Entry 7DYN (X-ray diffraction, 2.00 A resolution); this record covers chains A and C of the 3 polymer chains in the assembly.

[Chain A]
Molecule: MHC class I antigen
Source organism: Homo sapiens
UniProtKB: A3F718 (A3F718_HUMAN); residues 1-276 here correspond to UniProt positions 11-286 (UniProt number = residue number + 10)
Amino-acid sequence (276 residues; row label = number of the first residue in the row):
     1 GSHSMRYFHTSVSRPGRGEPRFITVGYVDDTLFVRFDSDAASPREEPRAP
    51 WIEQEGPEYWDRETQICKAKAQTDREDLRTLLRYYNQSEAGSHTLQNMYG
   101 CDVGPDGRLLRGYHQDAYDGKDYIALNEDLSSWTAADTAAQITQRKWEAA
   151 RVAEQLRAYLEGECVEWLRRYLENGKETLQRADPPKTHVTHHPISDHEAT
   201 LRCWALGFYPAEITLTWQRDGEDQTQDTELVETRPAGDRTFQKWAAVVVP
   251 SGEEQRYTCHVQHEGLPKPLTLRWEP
Disulfide bonds: Cys101-Cys164, Cys203-Cys259
From the paper describing this entry:
  - conformationally variable residues (side-chain flip): Arg62, Glu163

[Chain C]
Molecule: Arg-arg-phe-sep-arg-sep-pro-ile-arg-arg
Amino-acid sequence (10 residues; numbered 1 to 10; the number before each row is that of its first residue):
     1 RRFSRSPIRR
Modified residues: Ser4 (phosphoserine; SEP); Ser6 (phosphoserine; SEP)

[How chain A and chain C interact]
Pairs across the interface (40; chain A residue first):
  Met5(A) - Arg1(C)
  Tyr7(A) - Arg1(C)  hydrogen bond (side chain-backbone)
  Tyr7(A) - Arg2(C)
  His9(A) - Arg2(C)  hydrogen bond
  Thr24(A) - Arg2(C)  hydrogen bond
  Glu45(A) - Arg2(C)  salt bridge
  Tyr59(A) - Arg1(C)
  Arg62(A) - Arg1(C)
  Arg62(A) - Ser4(C)
  Glu63(A) - Arg1(C)
  Glu63(A) - Arg2(C)  hydrogen bond (side chain-backbone)
  Ile66(A) - Arg2(C)
  Ile66(A) - Phe3(C)
  Ile66(A) - Ser4(C)
  Cys67(A) - Arg2(C)  hydrogen bond
  Thr73(A) - Pro7(C)
  Asp74(A) - Arg10(C)  salt bridge
  Glu76(A) - Arg9(C)  salt bridge
  Asp77(A) - Arg9(C)
  Asp77(A) - Arg10(C)  salt bridge
  Thr80(A) - Arg10(C)
  Tyr84(A) - Arg10(C)  hydrogen bond (side chain-backbone)
  Leu95(A) - Arg10(C)
  Tyr99(A) - Arg2(C)
  Tyr99(A) - Phe3(C)  hydrogen bond (side chain-backbone)
  Asp116(A) - Arg10(C)  salt bridge
  Thr143(A) - Arg10(C)  hydrogen bond (side chain-backbone)
  Lys146(A) - Arg10(C)  hydrogen bond (side chain-backbone)
  Trp147(A) - Ile8(C)
  Trp147(A) - Arg9(C)  hydrogen bond (side chain-backbone)
  Trp147(A) - Arg10(C)
  Val152(A) - Ile8(C)  hydrophobic
  Gln155(A) - Phe3(C)
  Gln155(A) - Arg5(C)
  Leu156(A) - Phe3(C)  hydrophobic
  Tyr159(A) - Arg1(C)  hydrogen bond (side chain-backbone)
  Tyr159(A) - Arg2(C)
  Tyr159(A) - Phe3(C)
  Trp167(A) - Arg1(C)
  Tyr171(A) - Arg1(C)  hydrogen bond (side chain-backbone)
Also at the interface, not in a pair above, chain A (38 interface residues in all): Val25, Val34, Ala69, Lys70, Leu81, Gln96, Asn97, Tyr123, Ala150, Glu163
Also at the interface, not in a pair above, chain C (10 interface residues in all): Ser6
Interface features reported in the paper:
  - pairs named by the authors: Arg62(A)-Ser4(C)

[In short]
38 residues of chain A face 10 of chain C across their interface; the contacts include 12 hydrogen bonds and 5
salt bridges. Polar contacts include Glu45(A)-Arg2(C), Asp74(A)-Arg10(C) and Glu76(A)-Arg9(C). The authors
report a contact between Arg62(A) and Ser4(C). From the paper: conformational variability at Arg62(A) and
Glu163(A).
Here chain A is MHC class I antigen (Homo sapiens) and chain C is Arg-arg-phe-sep-arg-sep-pro-ile-arg-arg.
Entry 7DYN (Phosphorylation of MHC I peptide) was determined by X-ray diffraction together with 7CIQ, 7CIR and
7CIS from the same study.
